5YL2 - chains B and C of the 6 polymer chains in the assembly; structure by X-ray diffraction, 2.09 A resolution.

# Chain B
Protein: Tubulin beta chain
Source organism: Sus scrofa
Reference sequence: A0A287AGU7 (A0A287AGU7_PIG); residue numbers follow UniProt; this construct covers 1-445
Sequence (445 residues; each row starts with the number of its first residue):
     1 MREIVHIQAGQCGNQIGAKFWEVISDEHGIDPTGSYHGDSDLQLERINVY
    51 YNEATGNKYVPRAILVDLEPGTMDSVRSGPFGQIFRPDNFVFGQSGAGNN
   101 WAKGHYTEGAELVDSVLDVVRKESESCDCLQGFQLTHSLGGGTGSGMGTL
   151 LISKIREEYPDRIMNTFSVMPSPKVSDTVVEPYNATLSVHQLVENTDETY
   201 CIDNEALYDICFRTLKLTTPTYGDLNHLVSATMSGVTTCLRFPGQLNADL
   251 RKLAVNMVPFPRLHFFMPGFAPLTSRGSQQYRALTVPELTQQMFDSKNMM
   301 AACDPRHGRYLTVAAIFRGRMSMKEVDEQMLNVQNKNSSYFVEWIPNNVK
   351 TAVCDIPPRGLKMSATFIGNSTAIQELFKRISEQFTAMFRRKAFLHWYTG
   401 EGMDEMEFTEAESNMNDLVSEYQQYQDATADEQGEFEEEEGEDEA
Disordered / not traced: 429-445
Bound ions: Mg2+: Gln11 (together with GDP)
Small-molecule neighbours:
  - 8WU ((E)-1-(5-methoxy-2,2-dimethyl-chromen-8-yl)-3-(4-methoxy-3-oxidanyl-phenyl)prop-2-en-1-one): Tyr200, Val236, Cys239, Leu240, Leu246, Ala248, Asp249, Lys252, Leu253, Asn256, Met257, Thr312, Val313, Ala314, Ala315, Asn347, Asn348, Val349, Lys350, Thr351, Ala352, Ile368
  - GDP (guanosine-5'-diphosphate): Gly10, Gln11, Cys12, Gln15, Ile16, Asp67, Ala97, Asn99, Ser138, Gly140, Gly141, Gly142, Thr143, Gly144, Val169, Pro171, Val175, Asp177, Glu181, Asn204, Leu207, Tyr222, Leu225, Asn226

# Chain C
Protein: Tubulin alpha-1B chain
Source organism: Sus scrofa
Reference sequence: Q2XVP4 (TBA1B_PIG); residues 1-451 here = UniProt positions 1-451
Sequence (451 residues; numbered 1 to 451; the number before each row is that of its first residue):
     1 MRECISIHVGQAGVQIGNACWELYCLEHGIQPDGQMPSDKTIGGGDDSFN
    51 TFFSETGAGKHVPRAVFVDLEPTVIDEVRTGTYRQLFHPEQLITGKEDAA
   101 NNYARGHYTIGKEIIDLVLDRIRKLADQCTGLQGFLVFHSFGGGTGSGFT
   151 SLLMERLSVDYGKKSKLEFSIYPAPQVSTAVVEPYNSILTTHTTLEHSDC
   201 AFMVDNEAIYDICRRNLDIERPTYTNLNRLISQIVSSITASLRFDGALNV
   251 DLTEFQTNLVPYPRIHFPLATYAPVISAEKAYHEQLSVAEITNACFEPAN
   301 QMVKCDPRHGKYMACCLLYRGDVVPKDVNAAIATIKTKRSIQFVDWCPTG
   351 FKVGINYQPPTVVPGGDLAKVQRAVCMLSNTTAIAEAWARLDHKFDLMYA
   401 KRAFVHWYVGEGMEEGEFSEAREDMAALEKDYEEVGVDSVEGEGEEEGEE
   451 Y
Disordered / not traced: 441-451
Bound ions: Ca2+: Asp39, Thr41, Gly44, Glu55
Small-molecule neighbours:
  - 8WU ((E)-1-(5-methoxy-2,2-dimethyl-chromen-8-yl)-3-(4-methoxy-3-oxidanyl-phenyl)prop-2-en-1-one): Thr179, Ala180, Val181
  - GTP (guanosine-5'-triphosphate): Gly10, Gln11, Ala12, Gln15, Ile16, Asp69, Asp98, Ala99, Ala100, Asn101, Ser140, Gly142, Gly143, Gly144, Thr145, Gly146, Ile171, Pro173, Val177, Ser178, Thr179, Glu183, Asn206, Tyr224, Leu227, Asn228, Ile231
UniProt features mapped onto this chain:
  - motif: Met1 to Cys4 (MREC motif)
  - active site: Glu254
  - binding site (GTP): Gly10, Gln11, Ala12, Gln15, Glu71, Ala99, Ser140, Gly143, Gly144, Thr145, Gly146, Thr179, Glu183, Asn206, Tyr224, Asn228, Leu252
  - binding site (Mg(2+)): Glu71
  - site: Tyr451 (Involved in polymerization)
  - modified residue: Lys40 (N6,N6,N6-trimethyllysine), Ser48 (Phosphoserine), Ser232 (Phosphoserine), Tyr282 (3'-nitrotyrosine), Arg339 (Omega-N-methylarginine), Ser439 (Phosphoserine), Glu443 (5-glutamyl polyglutamate), Glu445 (5-glutamyl polyglutamate), Tyr451 (3'-nitrotyrosine)
  - cross-link (Glycyl lysine isopeptide (Lys-Gly)): Lys326 (interchain with G-Cter in ubiquitin), Lys370 (interchain with G-Cter in ubiquitin)
Reported in the primary citation:
  - binding site for 8WU: Thr179

# Interface between chain B and chain C
Residue-residue contacts (40; chain B residue first):
  Gln94(B) with Met1(C)
  Ser95(B) with Arg2(C)
  Asn99(B) with Glu254(C)
  Asp177(B) with Glu254(C); Lys352(C), hydrogen bond (backbone-side chain)
  Thr178(B) with Glu254(C); Asn258(C)
  Val179(B) with Asn258(C), hydrogen bond (backbone-side chain); Pro348(C), hydrophobic
  Val180(B) with Thr257(C)
  Thr219(B) with Lys326(C); Asn329(C)
  Ala387(B) with Trp346(C)
  Met388(B) with Trp346(C)
  Arg390(B) with Asp345(C), salt bridge; Ser439(C)
  Arg391(B) with Tyr262(C), hydrogen bond (backbone-side chain); Asp345(C), salt bridge; Trp346(C); Glu434(C), hydrogen bond (side chain-backbone); Val435(C); Val437(C), hydrogen bond (side chain-backbone); Asp438(C); Ser439(C), hydrogen bond
  Lys392(B) with Tyr262(C)
  Ala393(B) with Pro261(C); Tyr262(C); Trp346(C), hydrophobic
  Phe394(B) with Thr257(C); Asn258(C); Val260(C); Pro261(C), hydrogen bond (backbone-backbone); Trp346(C), hydrophobic
  His396(B) with Val260(C), hydrogen bond (side chain-backbone); Pro261(C); Tyr262(C); Pro263(C)
  Trp397(B) with Gln256(C); Thr257(C), hydrogen bond (side chain-backbone); Val260(C), hydrogen bond (side chain-backbone)
Other interface residues (no listed pair), chain B (19 interface residues in all): Gly98, Leu395
Other interface residues (no listed pair), chain C (23 interface residues in all): Met313, Cys347

# In short
19 residues of chain B face 23 of chain C across their interface; the contacts include 10 hydrogen bonds and 2
salt bridges. Polar contacts include Arg390(B)-Asp345(C), Arg391(B)-Asp345(C) and Asp177(B)-Lys352(C). Bound
to chain B: GDP and compound 8WU. Ligands of chain C: GTP and compound 8WU. From the paper: a binding site for
8WU at Thr179(C).
Here chain B is Tubulin beta chain and chain C is Tubulin alpha-1B chain, both from Sus scrofa. Entry 5YL2
(Crystal structure of T2R-TTL-Y28 complex) was determined by X-ray diffraction (same publication as 5XIW,
5YLJ, 5YLS and 5XP3).
